1NVW - chains Q and S of the 3 polymer chains in the assembly; structure by X-ray diffraction, 2.70 A resolution.

== Chain Q ==
Name: Transforming protein p21/H-RAS-1
From: Homo sapiens
Reference sequence: P01112 (RASH_HUMAN); residue numbers follow UniProt; this construct covers 1-166
Chain sequence (166 residues; numbered 1 to 166; the number before each row is that of its first residue):
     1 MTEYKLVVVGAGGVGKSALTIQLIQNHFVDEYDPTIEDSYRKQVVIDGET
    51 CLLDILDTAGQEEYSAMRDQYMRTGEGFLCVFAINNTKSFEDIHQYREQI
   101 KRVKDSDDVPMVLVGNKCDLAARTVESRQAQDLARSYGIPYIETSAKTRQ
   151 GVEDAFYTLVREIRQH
Metal / ion sites: Mg2+: S17, T35 (together with GMP-PNP)
Residues lining bound ligands: GMP-PNP (GNP; phosphoaminophosphonic acid-guanylate ester): A11, G12, G13, V14, G15, K16, S17, A18, F28, V29, D30, E31, Y32, D33, P34, T35, T58, A59, G60, Q61, N116, K117, D119, L120, S145, A146, K147
Swiss-Prot annotation at these positions:
  - region: H166 (Hypervariable region)
  - motif: Y32 to Y40 (Effector region)
  - binding site (GTP): G13 to A18, V29 to T35, A59, G60, N116 to D119, S145 to K147
  - modified residue: M1 (N-acetylmethionine), T2 (N-acetylthreonine), C118 (S-nitrosocysteine)
  - glycosylation: T35 (Microbial infection: O-linked (Glc) threonine)

== Chain S ==
Name: Son of sevenless protein homolog 1
From: Homo sapiens
Notes: fragment: residues 566-1046, including ras guanine nucleotide exchange factor fragment
Reference sequence: Q07889 (SOS1_HUMAN); residues 566-1046 here = UniProt positions 566-1046
Chain sequence (481 residues; each row starts with the number of its first residue):
   566 QMRLPSADVYRFAEPDSEENIIFEENMQPKAGIPIIKAGTVIKLIERLTY
   616 HMYADPNFVRTFLTTYRSFCKPQELLSLIIERFEIPEPEPTEADRIAIEN
   666 GDQPLSAELKRFRKEYIQPVQLRVLNVCRHWVEHHFYDFERDAYLLQRME
   716 EFIGTVRGKAMKKWVESITKIIQRKKIARDNGPGHNITFQSSPPTVEWHI
   766 SRPGHIETFDLLTLHPIEIARQLTLLESDLYRAVQPSELVGSVWTKEDKE
   816 INSPNLLKMIRHTTNLTLWFEKCIVETENLEERVAVVSRIIEILQVFQEL
   866 NNFNGVLEVVSAMNSSPVYRLDHTFEQIPSRQKKILEEAHELSEDHYKKY
   916 LAKLRSINPPCVPFFGIYLTNILKTEEGNPEVLKRHGKELINFSKRRKVA
   966 EITGEIQQYQNQPYCLRVESDIKRFFENLNPMGNSMEKEFTDYLFNKSLE
  1016 IEPRNPKPLPRFPKKYSYPLKSPGVRPSNPR
Disordered / not traced: 591-596, 744-749

== How chain Q and chain S interact ==
Residue-residue contacts - 59 pairs, chain Q then chain S:
  M1(Q) - R920(S)
  Q22(Q) - T753(S)  hydrogen bond
  I24(Q) - N976(S)
  Q25(Q) - H750(S)
  Q25(Q) - I752(S)
  Q25(Q) - N976(S)
  Q25(Q) - P978(S)
  N26(Q) - N751(S)
  N26(Q) - I752(S)
  N26(Q) - T753(S)  hydrogen bond (backbone-backbone)
  H27(Q) - H750(S)
  H27(Q) - N751(S)  hydrogen bond (side chain-backbone)
  E31(Q) - R739(S)  salt bridge
  D33(Q) - R694(S)  hydrogen bond (backbone-side chain)
  D33(Q) - S732(S)  hydrogen bond
  D33(Q) - R739(S)  salt bridge
  P34(Q) - R694(S)
  P34(Q) - W729(S)  hydrophobic
  P34(Q) - S732(S)
  T35(Q) - W729(S)
  I36(Q) - L687(S)
  I36(Q) - N691(S)
  I36(Q) - W729(S)  hydrophobic
  E37(Q) - A619(S)
  E37(Q) - R688(S)  salt bridge
  E37(Q) - N691(S)
  E37(Q) - H695(S)
  D38(Q) - H695(S)  salt bridge
  S39(Q) - P621(S)
  R41(Q) - Q973(S)
  K42(Q) - Q973(S)
  Q43(Q) - L919(S)  hydrogen bond (side chain-backbone)
  Q43(Q) - R920(S)
  Q43(Q) - I922(S)  hydrogen bond (side chain-backbone)
  Q43(Q) - P924(S)
  Q43(Q) - Q973(S)  hydrogen bond (backbone-side chain)
  Q43(Q) - Y974(S)  hydrogen bond
  V44(Q) - N923(S)
  V45(Q) - S921(S)
  V45(Q) - I922(S)
  V45(Q) - N923(S)  hydrogen bond (backbone-side chain)
  T50(Q) - R920(S)
  T50(Q) - S921(S)  hydrogen bond (side chain-backbone)
  L56(Q) - P621(S)  hydrophobic
  Q61(Q) - W729(S)
  Y64(Q) - Q683(S)
  Y64(Q) - L687(S)  hydrophobic
  Y64(Q) - W729(S)  hydrogen bond
  S65(Q) - K679(S)
  M67(Q) - L687(S)  hydrophobic
  M67(Q) - R688(S)
  Q70(Q) - H616(S)
  Q70(Q) - M617(S)  hydrogen bond (side chain-backbone)
  Q70(Q) - Y618(S)  hydrogen bond (side chain-backbone)
  Q70(Q) - A619(S)
  Q70(Q) - R688(S)  hydrogen bond
  R149(Q) - T753(S)
  R149(Q) - Q755(S)  hydrogen bond
  E153(Q) - Q755(S)
Other interface residues (no listed pair), chain Q (33 interface residues in all): F28, A59, A66, T74, K147
Other interface residues (no listed pair), chain S (39 interface residues in all): G597, D620, P684, L690, A725, K728, I736, F754, Q977
The authors on this interface:
  - interface residues, chain Q: Y64(Q)

== In short ==
33 residues of chain Q and 39 residues of chain S are in contact; the contacts include 16 hydrogen bonds and 4
salt bridges. Among the polar pairs are E31(Q)-R739(S), D33(Q)-R739(S) and E37(Q)-R688(S). Chain Q binds
GMP-PNP. UniProt lists 22 GTP-binding residues on chain Q. From the paper: the interface residue Y64(Q).
Here chain Q is Transforming protein p21/H-RAS-1 and chain S is Son of sevenless protein homolog 1, both from
Homo sapiens. Entry 1NVW (Structural evidence for feedback activation by RasGTP of the Ras-specific nucleotide
exchange factor SOS) was determined by X-ray diffraction, deposited together with 1NVU, 1NVV and 1NVX.
